9CEE - chains O and W of the 28 polymer chains in the assembly; structure by electron microscopy, 2.89 A resolution.

== Chain O (and W) ==
Name: Proteasome subunit beta
Organism: Mycobacterium tuberculosis
Notes: EC 3.4.25.1; chain W of this document is another copy of the same molecule, construct and numbering; everything in this record applies to it too
Reference sequence: P9WHT9 (PSB_MYCTU); residues 1-234 here correspond to UniProt positions 58-291 (UniProt number = residue number + 57)
Sequence (234 residues; each row starts with the number of its first residue):
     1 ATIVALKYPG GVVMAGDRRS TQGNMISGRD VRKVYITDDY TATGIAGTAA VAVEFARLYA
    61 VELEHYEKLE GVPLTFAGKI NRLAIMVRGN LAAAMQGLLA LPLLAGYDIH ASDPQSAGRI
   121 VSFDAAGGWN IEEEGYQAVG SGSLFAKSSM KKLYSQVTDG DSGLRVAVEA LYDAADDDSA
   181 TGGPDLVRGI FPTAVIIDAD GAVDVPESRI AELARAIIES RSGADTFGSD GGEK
Disordered / not traced: 92-98, 223-234
Differences from the reference sequence: engineered mutation A1 (Thr58 in P9WHT9)
From the paper describing this entry:
  - conformationally variable residues (order/disorder transition): A92 to L98
  - catalytic residues: D17, K33 (citing earlier work)
  - mutagenesis - V53Q: increased catalytic activity
  - mutagenesis - Y35F: decreased catalytic activity
  - mutagenesis - A92G/A93G/A94G, A100S: abolished catalytic activity
  - mutagenesis - T1A: decreased catalytic activity (citing earlier work)

== How chain O and chain W interact ==
Pairs across the interface - 5 pairs, chain O then chain W:
  M25(O) with L144(W), hydrophobic
  D30(O) with E133(W)
  A50(O) with G128(W); W129(W)
  R57(O) with N81(W), hydrogen bond
Also at the interface, not in a pair above, chain O (8 interface residues in all): T48, A49, E54, R188
Also at the interface, not in a pair above, chain W (9 interface residues in all): R88, D124, N130, K151

== Overview ==
8 residues of chain O face 9 of chain W across their interface, with 1 hydrogen bond. The hydrogen-bonded pair
is R57(O)-N81(W). The paper reports catalytic residues D17(O) and K33(O); Y35F and T1A of chain O reduce
catalytic activity; 5 substitutions were tested in all.
Both chains are Proteasome subunit beta (Mycobacterium tuberculosis). Entry 9CEE (20S Proteasome core particle
beta-T1A mutant auto-inhibited state (Frame 1)) was determined by electron microscopy, deposited together with
9CE5, 9CE7, 9CE8, 9CEB and 9CEG.
